PDB entry 2CGY | X-ray diffraction, 2.80 A resolution | chain A

== Chain A ==
Protein: Agglutinin
From: Helix pomatia
UniProt: Q2F1K8 (Q2F1K8_HELPO); residues 1-101 here correspond to UniProt positions 21-121 (UniProt number = residue number + 20)
Amino-acid sequence (101 residues; row label = number of the first residue in the row):
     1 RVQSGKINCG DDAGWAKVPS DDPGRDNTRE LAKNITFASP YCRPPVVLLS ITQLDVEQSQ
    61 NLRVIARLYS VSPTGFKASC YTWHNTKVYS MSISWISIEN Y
Unresolved in the structure: 101
Disulfides: Cys9-Cys80
Covalently attached groups: N-acetylglucosamine (NAG) linked to Asn34
Construct notes: conflict Asn8 (Asp28 in Q2F1K8), Asp11 (Asn31 in Q2F1K8)

== Summary ==
Covalently linked N-acetylglucosamine: at Asn34.
Chain A is Agglutinin (Helix pomatia); the structure, Structure of helix pomatia agglutinin with forsmann
antigen, was determined by X-ray diffraction (same publication as 2CGZ).
